PDB entry 3OLR | X-ray diffraction, 2.50 A resolution | chains A and E

# Chain A
Name: Tyrosine-protein phosphatase non-receptor type 22
From: Homo sapiens
Notes: EC 3.1.3.48
Reference sequence: Q9Y2R2 (PTN22_HUMAN); numbering as in UniProt (aligned over 1-294)
Chain sequence (313 residues; row label = number of the first residue in the row; note: 1 number in that range is skipped by the numbering (no residue carries it; nothing is unmodelled there); numbers below 1 keep their minus sign (His-19 is residue -19)):
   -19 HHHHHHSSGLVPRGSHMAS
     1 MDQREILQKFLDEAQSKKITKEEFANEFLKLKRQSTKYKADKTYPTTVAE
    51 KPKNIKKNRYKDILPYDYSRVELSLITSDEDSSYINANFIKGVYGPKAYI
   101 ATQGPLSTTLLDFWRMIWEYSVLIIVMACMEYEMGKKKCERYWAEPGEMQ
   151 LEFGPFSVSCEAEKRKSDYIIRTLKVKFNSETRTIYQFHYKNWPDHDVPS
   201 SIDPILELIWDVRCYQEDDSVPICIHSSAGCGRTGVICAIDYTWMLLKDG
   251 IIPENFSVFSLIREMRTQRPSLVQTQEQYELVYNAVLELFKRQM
Unresolved in the structure: -19 to -4
Sequence notes: expression tag (-19 to -1); engineered mutation Ser227 (Cys in Q9Y2R2)
UniProt features mapped onto this chain:
  - binding site (substrate): Gln274
  - modified residue: Ser35 (Phosphoserine)

# Chain E
Name: SKAP2
Chain sequence (9 residues; row label = number of the first residue in the row):
   390 YGEEYDDLY
Modified residues: Tyr394 (o-phosphotyrosine; PTR)

# How chain A and chain E interact
Residue-residue contacts - 27 pairs, chain A then chain E:
  Arg59(A) - Tyr390(E)  hydrogen bond
  Arg59(A) - Gly391(E)  hydrogen bond (backbone-backbone)
  Arg59(A) - Glu392(E)
  Tyr60(A) - Tyr390(E)  hydrogen bond
  Tyr60(A) - Glu392(E)
  Tyr60(A) - Tyr394(E)
  Lys61(A) - Gly391(E)  hydrogen bond (side chain-backbone)
  Lys61(A) - Glu392(E)
  Lys61(A) - Glu393(E)
  Asp62(A) - Glu393(E)
  Asp62(A) - Tyr394(E)  hydrogen bond (side chain-backbone)
  Asp62(A) - Asp395(E)  hydrogen bond (side chain-backbone)
  Ile63(A) - Tyr394(E)
  Met134(A) - Tyr398(E)  hydrophobic
  Lys137(A) - Tyr390(E)
  Lys138(A) - Tyr390(E)
  Ser227(A) - Tyr394(E)
  Ser228(A) - Tyr390(E)
  Ser228(A) - Tyr394(E)
  Ala229(A) - Tyr394(E)
  Gly230(A) - Tyr394(E)
  Cys231(A) - Tyr394(E)
  Gly232(A) - Tyr394(E)
  Arg233(A) - Tyr394(E)
  Gln274(A) - Tyr394(E)
  Gln274(A) - Asp395(E)
  Thr275(A) - Tyr398(E)
Other interface residues (no listed pair), chain A (20 interface residues in all): Asn58, Leu106, Gln278

# Overview
Chain A and chain E form an interface of 20 and 7 residues respectively; the contacts include 6 hydrogen
bonds. Polar pairs include Arg59(A)-Tyr390(E), Tyr60(A)-Tyr390(E) and Lys61(A)-Gly391(E). Curated annotation
(UniProt) lists substrate-binding residue Gln274(A) on chain A.
Chain A is Tyrosine-protein phosphatase non-receptor type 22 (Homo sapiens) and chain E is SKAP2; the
structure, PTPN22 in complex with consensus phospho-tyrosine peptide 1, was determined by X-ray diffraction.
